Entry 6W7W (electron microscopy, 3.90 A resolution); this record covers chains 2 and D of the 10 polymer chains in the assembly.

[Chain 2]
Molecule: 16S rRNA
From: Escherichia coli (strain K12)
Sequence (1542 nucleotides; each row starts with the number of its first residue):
     1 AAAUUGAAGA GUUUGAUCAU GGCUCAGAUU GAACGCUGGC GGCAGGCCUA ACACAUGCAA
    61 GUCGAACGGU AACAGGAAGA AGCUUGCUUC UUUGCUGACG AGUGGCGGAC GGGUGAGUAA
   121 UGUCUGGGAA ACUGCCUGAU GGAGGGGGAU AACUACUGGA AACGGUAGCU AAUACCGCAU
   181 AACGUCGCAA GACCAAAGAG GGGGACCUUC GGGCCUCUUG CCAUCGGAUG UGCCCAGAUG
   241 GGAUUAGCUA GUAGGUGGGG UAACGGCUCA CCUAGGCGAC GAUCCCUAGC UGGUCUGAGA
   301 GGAUGACCAG CCACACUGGA ACUGAGACAC GGUCCAGACU CCUACGGGAG GCAGCAGUGG
   361 GGAAUAUUGC ACAAUGGGCG CAAGCCUGAU GCAGCCAUGC CGCGUGUAUG AAGAAGGCCU
   421 UCGGGUUGUA AAGUACUUUC AGCGGGGAGG AAGGGAGUAA AGUUAAUACC UUUGCUCAUU
   481 GACGUUACCC GCAGAAGAAG CACCGGCUAA CUCCGUGCCA GCAGCCGCGG UAAUACGGAG
   541 GGUGCAAGCG UUAAUCGGAA UUACUGGGCG UAAAGCGCAC GCAGGCGGUU UGUUAAGUCA
   601 GAUGUGAAAU CCCCGGGCUC AACCUGGGAA CUGCAUCUGA UACUGGCAAG CUUGAGUCUC
   661 GUAGAGGGGG GUAGAAUUCC AGGUGUAGCG GUGAAAUGCG UAGAGAUCUG GAGGAAUACC
   721 GGUGGCGAAG GCGGCCCCCU GGACGAAGAC UGACGCUCAG GUGCGAAAGC GUGGGGAGCA
   781 AACAGGAUUA GAUACCCUGG UAGUCCACGC CGUAAACGAU GUCGACUUGG AGGUUGUGCC
   841 CUUGAGGCGU GGCUUCCGGA GCUAACGCGU UAAGUCGACC GCCUGGGGAG UACGGCCGCA
   901 AGGUUAAAAC UCAAAUGAAU UGACGGGGGC CCGCACAAGC GGUGGAGCAU GUGGUUUAAU
   961 UCGAUGCAAC GCGAAGAACC UUACCUGGUC UUGACAUCCA CGGAAGUUUU CAGAGAUGAG
  1021 AAUGUGCCUU CGGGAACCGU GAGACAGGUG CUGCAUGGCU GUCGUCAGCU CGUGUUGUGA
  1081 AAUGUUGGGU UAAGUCCCGC AACGAGCGCA ACCCUUAUCC UUUGUUGCCA GCGGUCCGGC
  1141 CGGGAACUCA AAGGAGACUG CCAGUGAUAA ACUGGAGGAA GGUGGGGAUG ACGUCAAGUC
  1201 AUCAUGGCCC UUACGACCAG GGCUACACAC GUGCUACAAU GGCGCAUACA AAGAGAAGCG
  1261 ACCUCGCGAG AGCAAGCGGA CCUCAUAAAG UGCGUCGUAG UCCGGAUUGG AGUCUGCAAC
  1321 UCGACUCCAU GAAGUCGGAA UCGCUAGUAA UCGUGGAUCA GAAUGCCACG GUGAAUACGU
  1381 UCCCGGGCCU UGUACACACC GCCCGUCACA CCAUGGGAGU GGGUUGCAAA AGAAGUAGGU
  1441 AGCUUAACCU UCGGGAGGGC GCUUACCACU UUGUGAUUCA UGACUGGGGU GAAGUCGUAA
  1501 CAAGGUAACC GUAGGGGAAC CUGCGGUUGG AUCACCUCCU UA
Not modelled in the structure: 678-712, 784-798, 922-1542

[Chain D]
Name: 30S ribosomal protein S5
From: Escherichia coli (strain K12)
Reference sequence: P0A7W1 (RS5_ECOLI); residues 1-167 here = UniProt positions 1-167
Amino-acid sequence (167 residues; each row starts with the number of its first residue):
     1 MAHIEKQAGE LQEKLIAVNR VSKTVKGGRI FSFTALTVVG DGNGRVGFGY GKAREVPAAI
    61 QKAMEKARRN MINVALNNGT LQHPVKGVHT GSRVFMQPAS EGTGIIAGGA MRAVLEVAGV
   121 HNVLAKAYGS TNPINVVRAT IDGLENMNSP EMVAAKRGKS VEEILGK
Not modelled in the structure: 1-9, 166-167
Curated features (UniProtKB/Swiss-Prot):
  - modified residue: Ala-2 (N-acetylalanine)
  - natural variant: Arg-20 (R20L: In strain: SPCR9), Val-21 (V21E: In strain: SPCR7), Ser-22 (S22P: In strain: SPCR13 and SPCR15), Gly-104 (G104R: In strain: N-660), Arg-112 (R112G: In strain: NEA-314; R112L: In strain: N-421 and D-1023; R112S: In strain: NEA-319), Glu-151 (E151S: In strain: B), Glu-162 to Lys-167 (sequence variant, change not given here; In strain: 0-1)
  - mutagenesis: Arg-20 to Arg-29 (No effect on mRNA unwinding ability of the ribosome)

[Interface between chain 2 and chain D]
Pairs across the interface (34):
  G6(2) with Ala-99(D), base contact; Ser-100(D), hydrogen bond to the base; Thr-103(D), base contact; Leu-124(D), base contact
  A7(2) with Phe-95(D), base contact; Gln-97(D), hydrogen bond to the base; Leu-124(D), base contact; Ala-125(D), hydrogen bond to the sugar; Lys-126(D), sugar contact; Tyr-128(D), base contact
  A8(2) with Ile-106(D), base contact; Ala-107(D), sugar contact; Gly-108(D), hydrogen bond to the sugar; Arg-112(D), hydrogen bond to the base; Ala-125(D), sugar contact
  G9(2) with Gly-108(D), phosphate contact; Lys-126(D), salt bridge to the phosphate
  A10(2) with Thr-131(D), hydrogen bond to the phosphate
  G15(2) with Thr-24(D), base contact; Arg-29(D), sugar contact
  A16(2) with Ser-22(D), hydrogen bond to the sugar
  U17(2) with Asn-19(D), hydrogen bond to the phosphate
  C18(2) with Asn-132(D), phosphate contact; Asn-135(D), phosphate contact
  A19(2) with Gly-91(D), phosphate contact; Ser-130(D), phosphate contact; Asn-132(D), phosphate contact; Asn-135(D), hydrogen bond to the phosphate
  U20(2) with Ser-130(D), phosphate contact
  A560(2) with Arg-93(D), base contact; Tyr-128(D), stacking on the base
  A864(2) with Thr-90(D), sugar contact
  U921(2) with Lys-23(D), sugar contact; Thr-24(D), hydrogen bond to the sugar
Interface residues without a listed pair, chain 2 (17 interface residues in all): U5, A298, A865
Interface residues without a listed pair, chain D (28 interface residues in all): Val-21, Gly-109, Ala-127

[Summary]
17 residues of chain 2 and 28 residues of chain D are in contact; the contacts include 10 hydrogen bonds, 1
salt bridge and 1 aromatic stacking contact. Polar contacts include G6(2)/Ser-100(D), A7(2)/Gln-97(D) and
A8(2)/Arg-112(D). Curated annotation (UniProt) lists 10 mutagenesis sites on chain D.
Chain 2 is 16S rRNA and chain D is 30S ribosomal protein S5, both from Escherichia coli (strain K12); the
structure, 30S-Inactive-low-Mg2+ Class B, was determined by electron microscopy (same publication as 6W6K,
6W77, 6W7M and 6W7N).
